PDB entry 5D3M | X-ray diffraction, 3.30 A resolution | chains A and B of the 4 polymer chains in the assembly

# Chain A
Molecule: Energy-coupling factor transporter ATP-binding protein EcfA1
From: Lactobacillus delbrueckii
Notes: EC 3.6.3.-
UniProt: Q1GBJ0 (ECFA1_LACDA); residue numbers follow UniProt; this construct covers 2-280
Chain sequence (298 residues; each row starts with the number of its first residue; numbers below 1 keep their minus sign (Met-17 is residue -17)):
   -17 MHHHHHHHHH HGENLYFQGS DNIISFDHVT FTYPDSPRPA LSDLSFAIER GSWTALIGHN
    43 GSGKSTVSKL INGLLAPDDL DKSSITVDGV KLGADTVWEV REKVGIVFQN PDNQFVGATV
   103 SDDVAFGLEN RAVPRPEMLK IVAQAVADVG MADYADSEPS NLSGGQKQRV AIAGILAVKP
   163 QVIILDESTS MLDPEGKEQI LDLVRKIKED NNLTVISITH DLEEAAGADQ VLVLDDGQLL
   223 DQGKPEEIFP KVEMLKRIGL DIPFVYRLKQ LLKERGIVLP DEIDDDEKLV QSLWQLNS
Disordered / not traced: -17 to 0
Construct notes: initiating methionine (-17); expression tag (-16 to 1)
Residues lining bound ligands: AMP-PNP (ANP; phosphoaminophosphonic acid-adenylate ester): Phe13, Thr14, Asn42, Gly43, Ser44, Gly45, Lys46, Ser47, Thr48, Lys51, Gln91, Asp168, Glu169, His202
Swiss-Prot annotation at these positions:
  - binding site (ATP): Gly40 to Ser47

# Chain B
Molecule: Energy-coupling factor transporter ATP-binding protein EcfA2
From: Lactobacillus delbrueckii
Notes: EC 3.6.3.-
UniProt: Q1GBI9 (ECFA2_LACDA); numbering as in UniProt (aligned over 1-287)
Chain sequence (287 residues; row label = number of the first residue in the row):
     1 MAIKFENVSY VYSPGSPLEA IGLDQLNFSL EEGKFIALVG HTGSGKSTLM QHFNALLKPT
    61 SGKIEIAGYT ITPETGNKGL KDLRRKVSLA FQFSEAQLFE NTVLKDVEYG PRNFGFSEDE
   121 AREAALKWLK KVGLKDDLIE HSPFDLSGGQ MRRVALAGVL AYEPEIICLD EPAAGLDPMG
   181 RLEMMQLFKD YQAAGHTVIL VTHNMDDVAD YADDVLALEH GRLIKHASPK EVFKDSEWLQ
   241 KHHLAEPRSA RFAAKLEAAG LKLPGQPLTM PELADAIKQS LKGGEHE
Disordered / not traced: 1, 283-287
Residues lining bound ligands: AMP-PNP (ANP; phosphoaminophosphonic acid-adenylate ester): Tyr12, Ser13, Ala20, His41, Thr42, Gly43, Ser44, Gly45, Lys46, Ser47, Thr48, Gln92, Asp170
Swiss-Prot annotation at these positions:
  - binding site (ATP): Gly40 to Ser47

# Interface between chain A and chain B
Residue-residue contacts (32; chain A residue first):
  His41(A) with Asp177(B)
  Asn42(A) with Leu176(B); Asp177(B), hydrogen bond
  Leu174(A) with His203(B)
  Asp175(A) with Thr42(B); His203(B), salt bridge
  Pro176(A) with His203(B)
  His202(A) with Asp177(B); Pro178(B)
  Leu204(A) with Pro178(B), hydrophobic
  Arg239(A) with Met179(B)
  Gly241(A) with Met179(B)
  Asp243(A) with Pro178(B); Met179(B)
  Phe246(A) with Arg248(B); Ser249(B); Met270(B), hydrophobic; Leu273(B), hydrophobic
  Arg249(A) with Met270(B)
  Leu253(A) with Met270(B), hydrophobic; Ala274(B)
  Leu254(A) with Ile277(B), hydrophobic
  Arg257(A) with Pro271(B), hydrogen bond (side chain-backbone); Ala274(B); Asp275(B), salt bridge
  Asp268(A) with Phe252(B); Lys255(B)
  Leu271(A) with Phe252(B), hydrophobic
  Val272(A) with Phe252(B), hydrophobic; Lys255(B)
  Leu275(A) with Phe252(B), hydrophobic; Leu256(B), hydrophobic
Interface residues without a listed pair, chain A (24 interface residues in all): Glu169, Ser172, Met173, Glu205, Leu250
Interface residues without a listed pair, chain B (23 interface residues in all): His41, Gln92, Phe93, Ala174, Gly175, Leu182

# Overview
24 residues of chain A and 23 residues of chain B are in contact; the contacts include 2 hydrogen bonds and 2
salt bridges. Polar pairs include Asp175(A)-His203(B), Arg257(A)-Asp275(B) and Asn42(A)-Asp177(B). Bound to
chain A: AMP-PNP. Ligands of chain B: AMP-PNP.
Chain A is Energy-coupling factor transporter ATP-binding protein EcfA1 and chain B is Energy-coupling factor
transporter ATP-binding protein EcfA2, both from Lactobacillus delbrueckii; the structure, Folate ECF
transporter: AMPPNP bound state, was determined by X-ray diffraction together with 5JSZ and 5D0Y from the same
study.
